PDB entry 1R5U | X-ray diffraction, 4.50 A resolution (low resolution: residue-level contacts below are approximate; hydrogen-bond / salt-bridge calls are withheld) | chains B and J of the 11 polymer chains in the assembly

Chain B:
Name: DNA-directed RNA polymerase II 140 kDa polypeptide
Source organism: Saccharomyces cerevisiae
Notes: EC 2.7.7.6
UniProt: P08518 (RPB2_YEAST); numbering as in UniProt (aligned over 1-1224)
Chain sequence (1224 residues; row label = number of the first residue in the row):
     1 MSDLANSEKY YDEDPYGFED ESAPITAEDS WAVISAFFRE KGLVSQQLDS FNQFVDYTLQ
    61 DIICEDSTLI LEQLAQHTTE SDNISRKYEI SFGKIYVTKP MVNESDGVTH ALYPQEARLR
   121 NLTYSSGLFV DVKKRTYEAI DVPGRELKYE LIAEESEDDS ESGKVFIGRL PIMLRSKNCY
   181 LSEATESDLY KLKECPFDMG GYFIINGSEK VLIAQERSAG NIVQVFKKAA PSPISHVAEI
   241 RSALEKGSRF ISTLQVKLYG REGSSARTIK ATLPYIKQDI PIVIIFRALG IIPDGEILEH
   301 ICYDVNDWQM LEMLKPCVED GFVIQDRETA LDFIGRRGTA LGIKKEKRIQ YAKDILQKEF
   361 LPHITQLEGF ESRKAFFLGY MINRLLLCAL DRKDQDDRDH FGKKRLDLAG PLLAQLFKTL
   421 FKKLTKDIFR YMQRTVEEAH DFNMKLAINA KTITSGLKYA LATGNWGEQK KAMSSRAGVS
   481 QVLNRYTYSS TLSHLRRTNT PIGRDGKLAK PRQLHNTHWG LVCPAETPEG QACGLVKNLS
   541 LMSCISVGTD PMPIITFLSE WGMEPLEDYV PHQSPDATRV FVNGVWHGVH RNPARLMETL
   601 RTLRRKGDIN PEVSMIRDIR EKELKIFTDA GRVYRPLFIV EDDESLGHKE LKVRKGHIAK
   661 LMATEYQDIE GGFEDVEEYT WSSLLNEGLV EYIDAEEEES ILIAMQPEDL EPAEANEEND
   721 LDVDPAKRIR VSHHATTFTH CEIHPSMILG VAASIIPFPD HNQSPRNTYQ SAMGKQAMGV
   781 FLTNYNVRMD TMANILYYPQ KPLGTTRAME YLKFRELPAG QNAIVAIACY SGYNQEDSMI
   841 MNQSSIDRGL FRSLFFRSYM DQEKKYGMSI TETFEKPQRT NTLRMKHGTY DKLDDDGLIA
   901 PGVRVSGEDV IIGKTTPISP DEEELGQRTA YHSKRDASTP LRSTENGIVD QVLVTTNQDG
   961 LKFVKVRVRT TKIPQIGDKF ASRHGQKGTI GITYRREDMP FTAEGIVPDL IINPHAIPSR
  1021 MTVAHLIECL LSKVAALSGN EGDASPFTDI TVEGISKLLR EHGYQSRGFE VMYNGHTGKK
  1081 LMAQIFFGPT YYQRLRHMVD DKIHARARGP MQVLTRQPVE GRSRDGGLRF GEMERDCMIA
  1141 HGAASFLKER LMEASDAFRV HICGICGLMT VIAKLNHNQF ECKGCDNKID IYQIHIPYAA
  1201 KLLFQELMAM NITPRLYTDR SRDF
Not modelled in the structure: 1-19, 71-89, 135-163, 336-344, 438-445, 468-476, 503-508, 669-677, 716-721, 920-932
Ion coordination: Zn2+: C1163, C1166, C1182, C1185

Chain J:
Name: DNA-directed RNA polymerases I, II, and III 8.3 kDa polypeptide
Source organism: Saccharomyces cerevisiae
Notes: EC 2.7.7.6
UniProt: P22139 (RPB10_YEAST); residues 1-70 here = UniProt positions 1-70
Chain sequence (70 residues; each row starts with the number of its first residue):
     1 MIVPVRCFSC GKVVGDKWES YLNLLQEDEL DEGTALSRLG LKRYCCRRMI LTHVDLIEKF
    61 LRYNPLEKRD
Not modelled in the structure: 66-70
Ion coordination: Zn2+: C7, C10, C45, C46
Curated features (UniProtKB/Swiss-Prot):
  - binding site (Zn(2+)): C7, C10, C45, C46
  - cross-link: K59 (Glycyl lysine isopeptide (Lys-Gly) (interchain with G-Cter in ubiquitin))

Interface between chain B and chain J:
Contacting residue pairs - 65 pairs, chain B then chain J:
  E186(B) - R62(J)
  Y190(B) - K59(J)
  Y190(B) - R62(J)
  Y190(B) - Y63(J)
  K193(B) - P65(J)
  C195(B) - Y63(J)
  P196(B) - Y63(J)
  F197(B) - K59(J)
  V780(B) - M1(J)
  V780(B) - L56(J)
  T783(B) - F60(J)
  T783(B) - Y63(J)
  N784(B) - Y63(J)
  Y785(B) - M1(J)
  Y785(B) - F60(J)
  I795(B) - M1(J)
  L796(B) - M1(J)
  Y797(B) - M1(J)
  Y798(B) - M1(J)
  Y798(B) - I2(J)
  Y798(B) - P4(J)
  P799(B) - V54(J)
  Q800(B) - F8(J)
  Q800(B) - R48(J)
  Q800(B) - M49(J)
  Q800(B) - T52(J)
  K801(B) - L51(J)
  K801(B) - T52(J)
  K801(B) - V54(J)
  L803(B) - T52(J)
  R815(B) - V54(J)
  E816(B) - V54(J)
  E816(B) - L56(J)
  P818(B) - V54(J)
  N822(B) - R48(J)
  N822(B) - T52(J)
  I824(B) - S9(J)
  I824(B) - Y44(J)
  I824(B) - R48(J)
  S845(B) - F8(J)
  R848(B) - C7(J)
  R848(B) - F8(J)
  R848(B) - S9(J)
  R848(B) - G11(J)
  G849(B) - F8(J)
  L850(B) - F8(J)
  R996(B) - S9(J)
  R996(B) - C10(J)
  I1006(B) - Y44(J)
  D1009(B) - F8(J)
  D1009(B) - S9(J)
  D1009(B) - R48(J)
  K1033(B) - Y44(J)
  A1036(B) - Y44(J)
  A1036(B) - R47(J)
  A1036(B) - L51(J)
  L1037(B) - Y44(J)
  L1037(B) - R47(J)
  S1038(B) - G33(J)
  G1039(B) - E32(J)
  G1039(B) - G33(J)
  G1039(B) - L51(J)
  Y1064(B) - Y44(J)
  E1070(B) - Y44(J)
  F1087(B) - Y44(J)
Also at the interface, not in a pair above, chain B (46 interface residues in all): L817, Q821, A823, N842, E1004, V1007, A1035, N1040
Also at the interface, not in a pair above, chain J (25 interface residues in all): R43, C45

Overview:
46 residues of chain B face 25 of chain J across their interface. C1163(B), C1166(B), C1182(B) and C1185(B)
form the Zn2+ site. Curated annotation (UniProt) lists 4 Zn2+-binding residues on chain J.
Chain B is DNA-directed RNA polymerase II 140 kDa polypeptide and chain J is DNA-directed RNA polymerases I,
II, and III 8.3 kDa polypeptide, both from Saccharomyces cerevisiae; the structure, RNA polymerase II tfiib
complex, was determined by X-ray diffraction.
